PDB entry 3ZPO | X-ray diffraction, 2.00 A resolution | chain A

[Chain A]
Molecule: Histone demethylase uty
Source organism: Homo sapiens
Notes: fragment: jmjc domain, residues 878-1347
UniProt: O14607 (UTY_HUMAN); numbering as in UniProt (aligned over 878-1347)
Amino-acid sequence (478 residues; numbered 877 to 1354; the number before each row is that of its first residue):
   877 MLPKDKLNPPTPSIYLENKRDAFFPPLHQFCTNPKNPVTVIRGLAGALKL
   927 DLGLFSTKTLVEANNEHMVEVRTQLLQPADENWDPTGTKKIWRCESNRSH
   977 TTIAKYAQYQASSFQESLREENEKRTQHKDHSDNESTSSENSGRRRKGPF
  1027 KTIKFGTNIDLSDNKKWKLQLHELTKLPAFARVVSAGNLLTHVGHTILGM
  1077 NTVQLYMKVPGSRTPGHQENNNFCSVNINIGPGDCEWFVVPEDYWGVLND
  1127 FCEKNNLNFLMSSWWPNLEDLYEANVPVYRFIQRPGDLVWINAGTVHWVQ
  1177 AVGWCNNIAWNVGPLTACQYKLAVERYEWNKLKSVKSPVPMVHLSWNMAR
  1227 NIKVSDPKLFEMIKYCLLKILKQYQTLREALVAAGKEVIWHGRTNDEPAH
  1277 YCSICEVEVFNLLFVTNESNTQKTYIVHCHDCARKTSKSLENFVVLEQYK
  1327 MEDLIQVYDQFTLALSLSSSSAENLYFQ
Disordered / not traced: 877-879, 1000-1022, 1346-1354
Sequence notes: expression tag (877, 1348-1354)
Bound ions: Fe2+: H1093, E1095 (together with K0I); Zn2+: C1278, C1281, C1305, C1308
Small-molecule neighbours: K0I (3-[[2-pyridin-2-yl-6-(1,2,4,5-tetrahydro-3-benzazepin-3-yl)pyrimidin-4-yl]amino]propanoic acid): R948, Q950, S972, F1031, T1033, N1034, Y1082, K1084, R1089, T1090, P1091, H1093, Q1094, E1095, N1096, N1103, S1139, V1175, N1183
What the authors report for this chain:
  - binding site for K0I: R948, K1084, T1090, P1091, N1103
  - post-translational modification sites: T887 (proposed by the authors, not directly observed)
  - mutagenesis - P1214I: increased catalytic activity
  - mutagenesis - S1138G: unchanged catalytic activity
  - mutagenesis - P1214I: increased binding to H3K27Me3 peptide

[In short]
Chain A binds compound K0I. The Fe2+ site is built by H1093 and E1095. C1278, C1281, C1305 and C1308
coordinate Zn2+. From the paper: a binding site for K0I at R948, K1084 and T1090 among others; P1214I
increases catalytic activity.
Chain A is Histone demethylase uty (Homo sapiens); the structure, Crystal structure of JmjC domain of human
histone demethylase UTY with bound GSK J1, was determined by X-ray diffraction together with 3ZLI from the
same study.
